Entry 6H8K (X-ray diffraction, 3.79 A resolution); this record covers chains 6 and L of the 73 polymer chains in the assembly.

== Chain 6 ==
Molecule: NADH-ubiquinone oxidoreductase chain 6
Source organism: Yarrowia lipolytica
Notes: EC 7.1.1.2
Reference sequence: Q9B6E9 (NU6M_YARLI); residue numbers follow UniProt; this construct covers 11-185
Chain sequence (184 residues; numbered 2 to 185; the number before each row is that of its first residue; X marks 9 residues of unknown identity (built as UNK)):
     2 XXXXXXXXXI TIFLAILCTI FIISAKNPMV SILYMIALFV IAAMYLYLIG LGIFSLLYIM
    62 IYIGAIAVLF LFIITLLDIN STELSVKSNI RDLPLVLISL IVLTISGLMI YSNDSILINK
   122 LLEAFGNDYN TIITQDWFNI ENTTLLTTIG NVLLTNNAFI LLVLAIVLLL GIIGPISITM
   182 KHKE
Disordered / not traced: 50-53, 84-144, 185

== Chain L ==
Molecule: NADH-ubiquinone oxidoreductase chain 4L
Source organism: Yarrowia lipolytica
Notes: EC 7.1.1.2
Reference sequence: Q9B6D4 (NU4LM_YARLI); numbering as in UniProt (aligned over 1-79)
Chain sequence (79 residues; row label = number of the first residue in the row):
     1 MFIGTIILVL SFLGFVFNRR NIILAFICLE TMLLGINLIL LRNSVLFDDI SGSLFAIVII
    61 ILAGVESAIG LSLLVSYYR

== How chain 6 and chain L interact ==
Pairs across the interface (74; chain 6 residue first):
  Ile13(6) with Phe2(L); Ile3(L), hydrophobic; Ile6(L), hydrophobic
  Ile17(6) with Ile6(L), hydrophobic; Leu10(L), hydrophobic
  Thr20(6) with Leu10(L)
  Ile23(6) with Leu24(L); Ile27(L), hydrophobic; Cys28(L), hydrophobic
  Ile24(6) with Leu10(L); Gly14(L); Phe17(L), hydrophobic; Arg19(L), hydrogen bond (backbone-side chain)
  Pro29(6) with Ile23(L), hydrophobic
  Ser32(6) with Ile27(L)
  Ile33(6) with Ile27(L), hydrophobic
  Met36(6) with Ile27(L), hydrophobic; Thr31(L)
  Leu39(6) with Thr31(L)
  Phe40(6) with Thr31(L); Leu34(L), hydrophobic
  Ala43(6) with Leu34(L), hydrophobic; Leu38(L), hydrophobic
  Tyr46(6) with Met1(L), hydrogen bond (side chain-backbone); Ile3(L), hydrophobic; Leu38(L), hydrophobic; Arg42(L)
  Leu47(6) with Leu38(L), hydrophobic; Leu41(L), hydrophobic
  Phe55(6) with Leu41(L), hydrophobic; Ser53(L); Ile57(L), hydrophobic; Ile60(L), hydrophobic
  Leu58(6) with Ile57(L), hydrophobic
  Tyr59(6) with Leu34(L); Asn37(L), hydrogen bond; Ile60(L)
  Tyr63(6) with Glu30(L); Leu33(L); Leu34(L); Ala63(L)
  Ile67(6) with Glu30(L); Gly64(L); Ser67(L)
  Leu70(6) with Leu71(L)
  Phe71(6) with Phe26(L), hydrophobic; Ile27(L); Glu30(L); Leu71(L)
  Ile74(6) with Leu71(L), hydrophobic; Leu74(L), hydrophobic
  Ile75(6) with Ile23(L), hydrophobic
  Leu78(6) with Leu74(L); Val75(L), hydrophobic
  Asp79(6) with Tyr78(L)
  Ile80(6) with Tyr78(L)
  Ser82(6) with Asn21(L)
  Ile150(6) with Ser53(L); Leu54(L); Ile57(L), hydrophobic
  Val153(6) with Leu54(L), hydrophobic
  Leu154(6) with Leu54(L)
  Asn158(6) with Leu54(L)
  Leu165(6) with Val58(L), hydrophobic; Ile61(L), hydrophobic
  Val168(6) with Leu62(L), hydrophobic; Val65(L)
  Leu171(6) with Ile69(L)
  Pro176(6) with Ser72(L)
  Ile179(6) with Ser72(L); Ser76(L), hydrogen bond (backbone-side chain)
  Thr180(6) with Ser72(L); Val75(L); Ser76(L)
Also at the interface, not in a pair above, chain 6 (44 interface residues in all): Ala16, Ile21, Ile62, Thr148, Ile161, Leu169, Gly172
Also at the interface, not in a pair above, chain L (46 interface residues in all): Ile7, Ser11, Arg20, Ile50, Ala56, Leu73

== In short ==
44 residues of chain 6 face 46 of chain L across their interface; the contacts include 4 hydrogen bonds. Among
the polar pairs are Ile24(6)-Arg19(L), Tyr46(6)-Met1(L) and Tyr59(6)-Asn37(L).
Chain 6 is NADH-ubiquinone oxidoreductase chain 6 and chain L is NADH-ubiquinone oxidoreductase chain 4L, both
from Yarrowia lipolytica; the structure, Crystal structure of a variant (Q133C in PSST) of Yarrowia lipolytica
complex I, was determined by X-ray diffraction.
